Entry 6A8C (X-ray diffraction, 1.98 A resolution); this record covers chains A and B.

# Chain A (and B)
Protein: Ribokinase
Source organism: Leishmania donovani BPK282A1
Notes: EC 2.7.1.15; chain B of this document is another copy of the same molecule, construct and numbering; everything in this record applies to it too
UniProtKB: E9BIX7 (E9BIX7_LEIDB); numbering as in UniProt (aligned over 1-329)
Chain sequence (349 residues; numbered -19 to 329; the number before each row is that of its first residue; numbers below 1 keep their minus sign (Met-19 is residue -19)):
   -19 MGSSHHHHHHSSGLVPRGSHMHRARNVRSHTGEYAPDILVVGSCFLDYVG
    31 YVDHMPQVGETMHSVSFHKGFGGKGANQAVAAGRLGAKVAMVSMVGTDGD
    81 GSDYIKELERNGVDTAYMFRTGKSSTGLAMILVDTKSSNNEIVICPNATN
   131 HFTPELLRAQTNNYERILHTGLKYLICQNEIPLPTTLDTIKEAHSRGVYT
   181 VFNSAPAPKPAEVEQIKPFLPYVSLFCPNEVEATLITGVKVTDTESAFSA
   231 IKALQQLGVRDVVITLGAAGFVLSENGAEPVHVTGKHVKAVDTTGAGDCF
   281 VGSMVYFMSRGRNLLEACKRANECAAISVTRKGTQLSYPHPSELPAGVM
Disordered / not traced: -19 to 2
Differences from the reference sequence: initiating methionine (-19); expression tag (-18 to 0)
Ion coordination: Na+ site 1: Ala67, Gly92, Glu135; Na+ site 2: Glu210, Thr222; Na+ site 3: Asp272, Ser308, Arg311, Ser317
Ligand contacts: ADP (adenosine-5'-diphosphate): Asn209, Thr245, Leu246, Gly247, Ala248, Gly250, Lys266, Val268, Ala270, Thr273, Thr274, Gly275, Ala276, Gly277, Phe280, Asn302, Ala305, Ala306, Val309

# Chain A / chain B interface
Residue-residue contacts (66; chain A residue first):
  Tyr28(A) with Tyr28(B), hydrogen bond; Asp80(B); Leu108(B), hydrophobic; Met110(B)
  Gly30(A) with Met110(B)
  Val32(A) with Val123(B), hydrophobic
  Pro36(A) with Glu121(B)
  Gln37(A) with Glu121(B)
  Val38(A) with Asn119(B); Glu121(B), hydrogen bond (backbone-side chain)
  Gly39(A) with Asn120(B), hydrogen bond (backbone-backbone)
  Glu40(A) with Asn120(B); Glu121(B); Ile122(B), hydrogen bond (backbone-backbone)
  Thr41(A) with Ile122(B); Ile124(B)
  Met42(A) with Ile122(B), hydrogen bond (backbone-backbone); Val123(B); Ile124(B), hydrogen bond (backbone-backbone)
  His43(A) with Ile124(B); Pro126(B)
  Ser44(A) with Ile124(B), hydrogen bond (backbone-backbone); Cys125(B), hydrogen bond
  Phe47(A) with Ser105(B); Leu108(B), hydrophobic; Cys125(B), hydrophobic; Asn127(B)
  Asp78(A) with Asp83(B)
  Gly79(A) with Gly79(B); Asp83(B), hydrogen bond (backbone-side chain)
  Asp80(A) with Tyr28(B), hydrogen bond; Lys49(B), salt bridge; Asp80(B)
  Asp83(A) with Asp78(B); Gly79(B), hydrogen bond (side chain-backbone)
  Ser105(A) with Phe47(B); Lys49(B)
  Leu108(A) with Tyr28(B), hydrophobic; Phe47(B), hydrophobic
  Met110(A) with Tyr28(B); Gly30(B); Met110(B), hydrophobic; Ile111(B); Leu112(B), hydrophobic
  Leu112(A) with Val123(B), hydrophobic
  Asn119(A) with Val38(B)
  Asn120(A) with Gly39(B), hydrogen bond (backbone-backbone); Glu40(B)
  Glu121(A) with Pro36(B); Gln37(B); Val38(B), hydrogen bond (side chain-backbone); Glu40(B)
  Ile122(A) with Glu40(B), hydrogen bond (backbone-backbone); Thr41(B); Met42(B), hydrogen bond (backbone-backbone)
  Val123(A) with Val32(B), hydrophobic; Met42(B); Ser44(B); Leu112(B), hydrophobic
  Ile124(A) with Thr41(B); Met42(B), hydrogen bond (backbone-backbone); His43(B); Ser44(B), hydrogen bond (backbone-backbone)
  Cys125(A) with Ser44(B)
  Pro126(A) with His43(B)
  Asn127(A) with Phe47(B)
Also at the interface, not in a pair above, chain A (34 interface residues in all): Val29, Met35, Lys49, Ile111
Also at the interface, not in a pair above, chain B (34 interface residues in all): Val29, Met35

# In short
The chain A/chain B interface involves 34 residues from each chain; the contacts include 17 hydrogen bonds and
1 salt bridge. Polar contacts include Asp80(A)-Lys49(B), Tyr28(A)-Tyr28(B) and Val38(A)-Glu121(B). Chain A
binds ADP. The Na+ site 1 is built by Ala67(A), Gly92(A) and Glu135(A).
Both chains are Ribokinase (Leishmania donovani BPK282A1). Entry 6A8C (Ribokinase from Leishmania donovani
with ADP) was determined by X-ray diffraction together with 6A8A, 6A8B and 5ZWY from the same study.
